PDB entry 5N61 | electron microscopy, 3.40 A resolution | chains A and B of the 21 polymer chains in the assembly

[Chain A]
Protein: DNA-directed RNA polymerase I subunit RPA190
Source organism: Saccharomyces cerevisiae (strain ATCC 204508 / S288c)
Notes: EC 2.7.7.6
Reference sequence: P10964 (RPA1_YEAST); numbering as in UniProt (aligned over 1-1664)
Chain sequence (1664 residues; each row starts with the number of its first residue):
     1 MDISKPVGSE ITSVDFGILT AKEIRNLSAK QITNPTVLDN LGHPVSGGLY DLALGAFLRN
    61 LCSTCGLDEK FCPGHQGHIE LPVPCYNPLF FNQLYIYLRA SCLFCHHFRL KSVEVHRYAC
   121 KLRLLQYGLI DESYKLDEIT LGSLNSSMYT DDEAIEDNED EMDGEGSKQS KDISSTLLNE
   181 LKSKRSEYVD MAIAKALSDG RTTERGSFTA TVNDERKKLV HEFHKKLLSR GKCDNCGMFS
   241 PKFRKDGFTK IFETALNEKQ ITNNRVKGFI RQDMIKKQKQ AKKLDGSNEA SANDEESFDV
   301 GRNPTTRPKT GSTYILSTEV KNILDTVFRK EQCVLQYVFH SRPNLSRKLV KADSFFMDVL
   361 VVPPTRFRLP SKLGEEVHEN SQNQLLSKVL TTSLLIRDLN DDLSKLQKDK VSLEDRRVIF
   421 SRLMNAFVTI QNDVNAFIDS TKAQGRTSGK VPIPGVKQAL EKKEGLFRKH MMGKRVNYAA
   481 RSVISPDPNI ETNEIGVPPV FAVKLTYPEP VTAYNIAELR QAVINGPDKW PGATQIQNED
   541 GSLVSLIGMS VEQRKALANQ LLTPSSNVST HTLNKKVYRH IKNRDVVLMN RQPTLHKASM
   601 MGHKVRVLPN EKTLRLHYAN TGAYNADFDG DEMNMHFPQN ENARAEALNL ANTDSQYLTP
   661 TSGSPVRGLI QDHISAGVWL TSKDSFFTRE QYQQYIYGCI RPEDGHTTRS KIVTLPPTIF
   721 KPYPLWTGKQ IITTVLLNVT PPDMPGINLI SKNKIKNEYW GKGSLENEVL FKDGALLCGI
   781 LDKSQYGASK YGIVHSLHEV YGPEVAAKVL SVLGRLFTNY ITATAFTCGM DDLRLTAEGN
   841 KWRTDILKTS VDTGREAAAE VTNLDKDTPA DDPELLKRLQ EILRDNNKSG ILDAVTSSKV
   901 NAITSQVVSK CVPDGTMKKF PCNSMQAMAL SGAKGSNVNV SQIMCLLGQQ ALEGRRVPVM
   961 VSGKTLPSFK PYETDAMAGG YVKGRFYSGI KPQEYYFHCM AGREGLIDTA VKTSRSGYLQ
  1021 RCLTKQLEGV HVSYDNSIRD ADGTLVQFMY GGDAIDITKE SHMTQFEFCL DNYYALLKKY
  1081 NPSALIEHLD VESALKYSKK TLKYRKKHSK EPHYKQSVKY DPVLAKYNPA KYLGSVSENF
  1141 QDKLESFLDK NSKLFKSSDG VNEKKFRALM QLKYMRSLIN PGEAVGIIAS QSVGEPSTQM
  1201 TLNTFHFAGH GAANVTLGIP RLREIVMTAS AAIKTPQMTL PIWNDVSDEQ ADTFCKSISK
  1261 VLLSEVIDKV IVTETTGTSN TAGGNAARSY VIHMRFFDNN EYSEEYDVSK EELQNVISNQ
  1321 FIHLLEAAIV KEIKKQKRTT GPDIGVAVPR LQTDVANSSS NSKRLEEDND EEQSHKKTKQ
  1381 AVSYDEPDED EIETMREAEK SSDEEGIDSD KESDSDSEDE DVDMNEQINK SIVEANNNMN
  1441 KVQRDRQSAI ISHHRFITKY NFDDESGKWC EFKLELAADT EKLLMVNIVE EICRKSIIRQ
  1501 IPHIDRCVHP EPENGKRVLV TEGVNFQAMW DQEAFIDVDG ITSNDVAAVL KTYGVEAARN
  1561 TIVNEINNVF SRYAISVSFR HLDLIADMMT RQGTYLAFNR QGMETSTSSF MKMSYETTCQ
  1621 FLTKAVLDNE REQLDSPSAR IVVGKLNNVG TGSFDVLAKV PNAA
Disordered / not traced: 142-173, 269-311, 1201-1212, 1275-1287, 1338-1440, 1663-1664
Bound ions: Zn2+ site 1: Cys-62, Cys-65, Cys-72, His-75; Zn2+ site 2: Cys-102, Cys-105, Cys-233, Cys-236; Mg2+: Asp-627, Asp-629 (shared with 1 residue of chain S)
UniProt features mapped onto this chain:
  - region: Pro-992 to Glu-1004 (Bridging helix)
  - binding site (Zn(2+)): Cys-62, Cys-65, Cys-72, His-75, Cys-102, Cys-105, Cys-233, Cys-236
  - binding site (Mg(2+)): Asp-627, Asp-629, Asp-631
  - modified residue (Phosphoserine): Ser-889, Ser-1636

[Chain B]
Protein: DNA-directed RNA polymerase I subunit RPA135
Source organism: Saccharomyces cerevisiae (strain ATCC 204508 / S288c)
Notes: EC 2.7.7.6
Reference sequence: P22138 (RPA2_YEAST); residues 1-1203 here = UniProt positions 1-1203
Chain sequence (1203 residues; row label = number of the first residue in the row):
     1 MSKVIKPPGQ ARTADFRTLE RESRFINPPK DKSAFPLLQE AVQPHIGSFN ALTEGPDGGL
    61 LNLGVKDIGE KVIFDGKPLN SEDEISNSGY LGNKLSVSVE QVSIAKPMSN DGVSSAVERK
   121 VYPSESRQRL TSYRGKLLLK LKWSVNNGEE NLFEVRDCGG LPVMLQSNRC HLNKMSPYEL
   181 VQHKEESDEI GGYFIVNGIE KLIRMLIVQR RNHPMAIIRP SFANRGASYS HYGIQIRSVR
   241 PDQTSQTNVL HYLNDGQVTF RFSWRKNEYL VPVVMILKAL CHTSDREIFD GIIGNDVKDS
   301 FLTDRLELLL RGFKKRYPHL QNRTQVLQYL GDKFRVVFQA SPDQSDLEVG QEVLDRIVLV
   361 HLGKDGSQDK FRMLLFMIRK LYSLVAGECS PDNPDATQHQ EVLLGGFLYG MILKEKIDEY
   421 LQNIIAQVRM DINRGMAINF KDKRYMSRVL MRVNENIGSK MQYFLSTGNL VSQSGLDLQQ
   481 VSGYTVVAEK INFYRFISHF RMVHRGSFFA QLKTTTVRKL LPESWGFLCP VHTPDGSPCG
   541 LLNHFAHKCR ISTQQSDVSR IPSILYSLGV APASHTFAAG PSLCCVQIDG KIIGWVSHEQ
   601 GKIIADTLRY WKVEGKTPGL PIDLEIGYVP PSTRGQYPGL YLFGGHSRML RPVRYLPLDK
   661 EDIVGPFEQV YMNIAVTPQE IQNNVHTHVE FTPTNILSIL ANLTPFSDFN QSPRNMYQCQ
   721 MGKQTMGTPG VALCHRSDNK LYRLQTGQTP IVKANLYDDY GMDNFPNGFN AVVAVISYTG
   781 YDMDDAMIIN KSADERGFGY GTMYKTEKVD LALNRNRGDP ITQHFGFGND EWPKEWLEKL
   841 DEDGLPYIGT YVEEGDPICA YFDDTLNKTK IKTYHSSEPA YIEEVNLIGD ESNKFQELQT
   901 VSIKYRIRRT PQIGDKFSSR HGQKGVCSRK WPTIDMPFSE TGIQPDIIIN PHAFPSRMTI
   961 GMFVESLAGK AGALHGIAQD STPWIFNEDD TPADYFGEQL AKAGYNYHGN EPMYSGATGE
  1021 ELRADIYVGV VYYQRLRHMV NDKFQVRSTG PVNSLTMQPV KGRKRHGGIR VGEMERDALI
  1081 GHGTSFLLQD RLLNSSDYTQ ASVCRECGSI LTTQQSVPRI GSISTVCCRR CSMRFEDAKK
  1141 LLTKSEDGEK IFIDDSQIWE DGQGNKFVGG NETTTVAIPF VLKYLDSELS AMGIRLRYNV
  1201 EPK
Disordered / not traced: 1-12, 82-86, 1142-1150
Bound ions: Zn2+: Cys-1104, Cys-1107, Cys-1128, Cys-1131
UniProt features mapped onto this chain:
  - zinc finger: Cys-1104 to Cys-1131 (C4-type)
  - modified residue: Ser-2 (N-acetylserine), Ser-81 (Phosphoserine), Ser-1156 (Phosphoserine)
  - mutagenesis: Cys-1104 (C1104A: No effect; when associated with A-1107; A-1128 and A-1131), Cys-1107 (C1107A: Lethal. Abolishes recruitment of RPA1 to Pol I. No effect; when associated with A-1104; A-1128 and A-1131), Cys-1127 (C1127R: Responsible of suppression of RPA190-5 and RPA190-1 mutations), Cys-1128 (C1128A: No effect; when associated with A-1104; A-1107 and A-1131), Cys-1131 (C1131A: No effect; when associated with A-1104; A-1107 and A-1128)

[How chain A and chain B interact]
Pairs across the interface (367):
  Met-1(A) / Asn-1094(B)
  Met-1(A) / Tyr-1098(B)
  Lys-5(A) / Gln-1100(B)
  Val-7(A) / Tyr-1098(B)
  Val-7(A) / Gln-1100(B)
  Val-7(A) / Thr-1175(B)
  Val-7(A) / Val-1176(B)  hydrophobic
  Val-7(A) / Ala-1177(B)
  Ser-9(A) / Thr-1174(B)
  Ser-9(A) / Thr-1175(B)
  Ser-9(A) / Val-1176(B)
  Ser-9(A) / Val-1200(B)
  Ser-9(A) / Glu-1201(B)
  Ser-9(A) / Pro-1202(B)
  Glu-10(A) / Val-1200(B)
  Glu-10(A) / Glu-1201(B)  hydrogen bond (backbone-backbone)
  Ile-11(A) / Ile-1178(B)  hydrophobic
  Ile-11(A) / Asn-1199(B)
  Thr-12(A) / Asn-1199(B)  hydrogen bond (backbone-backbone)
  Thr-12(A) / Glu-1201(B)
  Ser-13(A) / Arg-1197(B)
  Ser-13(A) / Tyr-1198(B)
  Ser-13(A) / Asn-1199(B)  hydrogen bond
  Val-14(A) / Arg-1197(B)
  Val-14(A) / Tyr-1198(B)  hydrophobic
  Asp-15(A) / Arg-1195(B)
  Asp-15(A) / Leu-1196(B)
  Asp-15(A) / Arg-1197(B)  hydrogen bond (backbone-backbone)
  Asp-15(A) / Asn-1199(B)  hydrogen bond
  Phe-16(A) / Arg-1195(B)
  Phe-16(A) / Leu-1196(B)  hydrophobic
  Gly-17(A) / Ile-1194(B)
  Gly-17(A) / Arg-1195(B)  hydrogen bond (backbone-backbone)
  Ile-18(A) / Gly-1193(B)
  Ile-18(A) / Arg-1195(B)
  Leu-19(A) / Ser-1190(B)
  Leu-19(A) / Gly-1193(B)  hydrogen bond (backbone-backbone)
  Leu-19(A) / Arg-1195(B)
  Glu-23(A) / Arg-1195(B)  salt bridge
  Asn-26(A) / Arg-1129(B)
  Asn-26(A) / Arg-1130(B)  hydrogen bond (side chain-backbone)
  Asn-26(A) / Ser-1132(B)
  Leu-27(A) / Arg-1129(B)
  Leu-27(A) / Arg-1130(B)
  Ala-29(A) / Arg-1129(B)
  Ser-63(A) / Gly-1162(B)
  Ser-63(A) / Gln-1163(B)
  Thr-64(A) / Gln-1114(B)
  Thr-64(A) / Arg-1129(B)
  Thr-64(A) / Gly-1162(B)  hydrogen bond (backbone-backbone)
  Leu-67(A) / Gln-1115(B)
  His-75(A) / Gln-1114(B)
  Gln-76(A) / Leu-1111(B)
  Gln-76(A) / Ser-1190(B)  hydrogen bond
  Asn-87(A) / Met-1192(B)
  Leu-89(A) / Met-1192(B)  hydrophobic
  Met-357(A) / Ala-1191(B)
  Met-357(A) / Met-1192(B)
  Met-357(A) / Gly-1193(B)
  Val-361(A) / Ser-1190(B)
  Val-361(A) / Ala-1191(B)
  Pro-363(A) / Ser-1187(B)
  Pro-364(A) / Ser-1187(B)
  Arg-366(A) / Met-1057(B)
  Arg-366(A) / Phe-1180(B)
  Phe-367(A) / Leu-1055(B)
  Phe-367(A) / Tyr-1184(B)  hydrophobic
  Phe-367(A) / Ser-1187(B)
  Leu-369(A) / Ser-1054(B)
  Glu-375(A) / Leu-813(B)
  Ile-438(A) / Met-1192(B)  hydrophobic
  Val-456(A) / Glu-1188(B)
  Val-456(A) / Met-1192(B)  hydrophobic
  Lys-457(A) / Met-1192(B)
  Leu-460(A) / Leu-1185(B)  hydrophobic
  Leu-466(A) / Tyr-1184(B)  hydrophobic
  Phe-467(A) / Leu-1185(B)  hydrophobic
  Arg-468(A) / Glu-1073(B)  salt bridge
  Lys-469(A) / Arg-1070(B)  hydrogen bond (backbone-side chain)
  His-470(A) / Thr-1056(B)
  His-470(A) / Gln-1058(B)  hydrogen bond (backbone-side chain)
  His-470(A) / Val-1181(B)
  Met-471(A) / Val-1181(B)  hydrophobic
  Met-471(A) / Leu-1185(B)  hydrophobic
  Met-472(A) / Gly-1072(B)
  Met-472(A) / Glu-1073(B)
  Met-472(A) / Arg-1076(B)  hydrogen bond (backbone-side chain)
  Gly-473(A) / Arg-1070(B)  hydrogen bond (backbone-side chain)
  Gly-473(A) / Gly-1072(B)
  Lys-474(A) / Gln-1058(B)
  Lys-474(A) / Ile-1069(B)
  Lys-474(A) / Arg-1070(B)
  Lys-474(A) / Val-1071(B)  hydrogen bond (backbone-backbone)
  Lys-474(A) / Leu-1092(B)
  Lys-474(A) / Ser-1096(B)
  Lys-474(A) / Asp-1097(B)  salt bridge
  Lys-474(A) / Pro-1179(B)
  Arg-475(A) / Pro-1059(B)
  Arg-475(A) / Val-1060(B)
  Arg-475(A) / Lys-1061(B)
  Arg-475(A) / Ile-1069(B)
  Arg-475(A) / Arg-1070(B)
  Arg-475(A) / Ser-1095(B)
  Arg-475(A) / Ser-1096(B)  hydrogen bond (backbone-side chain)
  Val-476(A) / Pro-1059(B)
  Val-476(A) / Ile-1069(B)  hydrogen bond (backbone-backbone)
  Val-476(A) / Val-1071(B)  hydrophobic
  Val-476(A) / Ser-1095(B)  hydrogen bond (backbone-side chain)
  Asn-477(A) / Arg-1047(B)
  Asn-477(A) / Ser-1048(B)
  Asn-477(A) / Pro-1059(B)
  Asn-477(A) / Arg-1091(B)  hydrogen bond (backbone-side chain)
  Asn-477(A) / Asn-1094(B)
  Asn-477(A) / Ser-1095(B)  hydrogen bond (backbone-side chain)
  Tyr-478(A) / Arg-1047(B)  hydrogen bond
  Tyr-478(A) / Arg-1091(B)  hydrogen bond (backbone-side chain)
  Ala-479(A) / Val-1046(B)
  Ala-479(A) / Arg-1047(B)  hydrogen bond (backbone-backbone)
  Ala-479(A) / Ile-1069(B)  hydrophobic
  Ala-480(A) / Gln-1045(B)
  Ala-480(A) / Val-1046(B)  hydrophobic
  Arg-481(A) / Phe-1044(B)
  Arg-481(A) / Gln-1045(B)  hydrogen bond (backbone-backbone)
  Arg-481(A) / Ile-1069(B)
  Ser-482(A) / Phe-1044(B)
  Pro-486(A) / Tyr-781(B)
  Pro-486(A) / Asp-785(B)
  Pro-486(A) / Ser-928(B)
  Asp-487(A) / Tyr-781(B)  hydrogen bond
  Pro-488(A) / Gly-780(B)
  Pro-488(A) / Tyr-781(B)
  Asn-489(A) / Tyr-781(B)  hydrogen bond
  Phe-501(A) / Gln-1045(B)
  Phe-501(A) / Val-1046(B)  hydrophobic
  Lys-504(A) / Val-1046(B)
  Leu-505(A) / Val-1046(B)  hydrophobic
  Leu-505(A) / Arg-1047(B)
  Leu-588(A) / Leu-1087(B)  hydrophobic
  Leu-588(A) / Leu-1088(B)  hydrophobic
  Asn-590(A) / Glu-1075(B)
  Gln-592(A) / Arg-1070(B)  hydrogen bond (side chain-backbone)
  Gln-592(A) / Val-1071(B)  hydrogen bond (side chain-backbone)
  Gln-592(A) / Glu-1075(B)  hydrogen bond
  Thr-594(A) / Met-1074(B)
  Thr-594(A) / Glu-1075(B)
  Thr-594(A) / Ala-1078(B)
  Lys-597(A) / Ala-1078(B)
  Lys-597(A) / Gly-1081(B)
  Lys-597(A) / His-1082(B)  hydrogen bond (backbone-side chain)
  Ala-598(A) / His-1082(B)
  Met-600(A) / Leu-1079(B)  hydrophobic
  Met-600(A) / His-1082(B)  hydrogen bond (backbone-side chain)
  Met-601(A) / His-1082(B)  hydrogen bond (backbone-side chain)
  Glu-611(A) / Ile-913(B)
  Lys-612(A) / Asn-1041(B)
  Thr-613(A) / Ile-913(B)
  Tyr-618(A) / Gly-780(B)  hydrogen bond (side chain-backbone)
  Tyr-618(A) / Tyr-781(B)  hydrogen bond (side chain-backbone)
  Tyr-618(A) / Met-783(B)  hydrophobic
  Thr-621(A) / Asp-784(B)
  Ala-626(A) / Asp-784(B)
  Asp-627(A) / Asp-784(B)  hydrogen bond (backbone-side chain)
  Asp-627(A) / Asp-785(B)  hydrogen bond (backbone-backbone)
  Phe-628(A) / Asp-784(B)
  Phe-628(A) / Asp-785(B)
  Phe-628(A) / Val-926(B)
  Asp-629(A) / Asp-785(B)
  Asp-629(A) / Lys-924(B)
  Gly-630(A) / Lys-916(B)
  Gly-630(A) / Val-926(B)
  Glu-632(A) / Lys-1043(B)
  Asn-634(A) / Ile-1069(B)
  His-636(A) / Arg-1091(B)
  Phe-637(A) / Arg-1091(B)  hydrogen bond (backbone-side chain)
  Pro-638(A) / Leu-1087(B)  hydrophobic
  Pro-638(A) / Arg-1091(B)
  Gln-639(A) / Arg-1091(B)
  Asn-640(A) / Asp-1090(B)  hydrogen bond
  Asn-642(A) / Phe-1086(B)
  Ala-643(A) / Leu-1087(B)
  Glu-646(A) / Thr-1084(B)
  Glu-646(A) / Phe-1086(B)
  Glu-646(A) / Leu-1087(B)
  Ala-647(A) / Thr-1084(B)
  Ala-647(A) / Leu-1087(B)  hydrophobic
  Leu-650(A) / Gly-1083(B)
  Ala-651(A) / His-1082(B)
  Ala-651(A) / Thr-1084(B)
  Gln-656(A) / His-1082(B)  hydrogen bond (side chain-backbone)
  Ile-670(A) / Met-783(B)
  Ile-670(A) / Asp-784(B)
  Gln-671(A) / Met-783(B)
  Gln-671(A) / Asp-784(B)
  Asp-672(A) / Ser-777(B)  hydrogen bond
  Asp-672(A) / Met-783(B)
  Asp-672(A) / Asn-950(B)  hydrogen bond
  Asp-672(A) / His-952(B)  salt bridge
  His-673(A) / Met-783(B)
  Ser-675(A) / His-952(B)
  Trp-679(A) / Arg-1023(B)
  Gln-691(A) / Glu-1020(B)
  Thr-818(A) / Thr-779(B)
  Ile-821(A) / Ser-777(B)
  Ile-821(A) / Tyr-778(B)
  Thr-822(A) / Tyr-778(B)  hydrogen bond (side chain-backbone)
  Thr-822(A) / Ser-1015(B)  hydrogen bond (backbone-side chain)
  Ala-823(A) / Leu-1022(B)
  Thr-824(A) / Leu-1022(B)
  Thr-824(A) / Arg-1023(B)  hydrogen bond (backbone-backbone)
  Ala-825(A) / Ile-776(B)  hydrophobic
  Ala-825(A) / Ser-777(B)
  Ala-825(A) / Leu-1022(B)  hydrophobic
  Ala-825(A) / Arg-1023(B)  hydrogen bond (backbone-side chain)
  Phe-826(A) / Ile-776(B)
  Phe-826(A) / Ser-777(B)  hydrogen bond (backbone-backbone)
  Phe-826(A) / Pro-951(B)  hydrophobic
  Phe-826(A) / His-952(B)
  Phe-826(A) / Arg-1023(B)
  Thr-827(A) / Val-775(B)  hydrogen bond (side chain-backbone)
  Thr-827(A) / Pro-951(B)
  Thr-827(A) / Asp-1025(B)
  Thr-827(A) / Ile-1026(B)
  Thr-827(A) / Tyr-1027(B)  hydrogen bond (side chain-backbone)
  Cys-828(A) / Pro-951(B)
  Cys-828(A) / Phe-963(B)
  Gly-829(A) / Asn-1010(B)
  Gly-829(A) / Tyr-1027(B)
  Met-830(A) / Phe-963(B)  hydrophobic
  Met-830(A) / Leu-967(B)  hydrophobic
  Met-830(A) / Ala-993(B)  hydrophobic
  Met-830(A) / Tyr-1027(B)
  Asp-831(A) / His-1008(B)
  Asp-831(A) / Asn-1010(B)  hydrogen bond
  Leu-833(A) / Ile-960(B)  hydrophobic
  Leu-833(A) / Phe-963(B)  hydrophobic
  Arg-834(A) / Ala-993(B)  hydrogen bond (side chain-backbone)
  Arg-834(A) / Asp-994(B)  salt bridge
  Arg-834(A) / Tyr-1007(B)
  Arg-834(A) / His-1008(B)
  Arg-843(A) / Glu-988(B)  salt bridge
  Gln-880(A) / Ser-632(B)
  Gln-880(A) / Thr-633(B)
  Arg-884(A) / Ser-632(B)
  Arg-884(A) / Thr-633(B)  hydrogen bond (side chain-backbone)
  Arg-884(A) / Arg-634(B)  hydrogen bond (side chain-backbone)
  Arg-884(A) / Gly-635(B)
  Met-917(A) / His-1008(B)
  Met-925(A) / Pro-955(B)  hydrophobic
  Met-928(A) / Pro-951(B)
  Met-928(A) / His-952(B)
  Lys-934(A) / His-952(B)
  Lys-934(A) / Ser-956(B)
  Gly-935(A) / Ser-956(B)  hydrogen bond (backbone-side chain)
  Asn-939(A) / Pro-955(B)  hydrogen bond (side chain-backbone)
  Asn-939(A) / Ser-956(B)
  Asn-939(A) / Met-958(B)
  Gln-942(A) / Met-958(B)
  Ile-943(A) / Met-958(B)  hydrophobic
  Ile-943(A) / Ile-960(B)  hydrophobic
  Glu-953(A) / Lys-519(B)  salt bridge
  Met-960(A) / Pro-522(B)  hydrophobic
  Met-960(A) / Glu-523(B)
  Met-960(A) / Val-670(B)  hydrophobic
  Val-961(A) / Ser-390(B)
  Val-961(A) / Gln-398(B)
  Val-961(A) / Gln-636(B)
  Val-961(A) / Tyr-671(B)
  Ser-962(A) / Val-670(B)  hydrogen bond (side chain-backbone)
  Ser-962(A) / Tyr-671(B)
  Lys-964(A) / Val-670(B)
  Lys-964(A) / Met-672(B)  hydrogen bond (side chain-backbone)
  Lys-964(A) / Asn-673(B)  hydrogen bond
  Thr-965(A) / Pro-522(B)
  Leu-966(A) / Trp-525(B)  hydrophobic
  Pro-967(A) / Pro-522(B)
  Pro-967(A) / Trp-525(B)
  Pro-967(A) / Gln-669(B)
  Pro-967(A) / Met-672(B)
  Pro-967(A) / Asn-673(B)
  Pro-967(A) / Ile-674(B)  hydrogen bond (backbone-backbone)
  Ser-968(A) / Ile-674(B)
  Ser-968(A) / Val-676(B)
  Ser-968(A) / His-686(B)  hydrogen bond (backbone-side chain)
  Pro-971(A) / Asn-673(B)
  Lys-983(A) / Glu-988(B)
  Gly-984(A) / Glu-988(B)
  Phe-986(A) / Phe-709(B)
  Phe-986(A) / Asn-710(B)
  Phe-986(A) / Gln-711(B)
  Phe-986(A) / Met-958(B)  hydrophobic
  Phe-986(A) / Ile-960(B)  hydrophobic
  Tyr-987(A) / Thr-991(B)
  Tyr-987(A) / Ala-993(B)
  Ser-988(A) / Phe-709(B)
  Ser-988(A) / Asn-987(B)
  Ser-988(A) / Glu-988(B)
  Gly-989(A) / Phe-709(B)
  Ile-990(A) / Asp-708(B)
  Ile-990(A) / Trp-984(B)  hydrogen bond (backbone-side chain)
  Lys-991(A) / Trp-984(B)
  Pro-992(A) / Val-676(B)  hydrophobic
  Pro-992(A) / Pro-693(B)  hydrophobic
  Pro-992(A) / Trp-984(B)
  Gln-993(A) / Val-676(B)
  Gln-993(A) / Glu-680(B)  hydrogen bond
  Tyr-995(A) / Val-531(B)
  Tyr-995(A) / Ser-707(B)  hydrogen bond (side chain-backbone)
  Tyr-995(A) / Asp-708(B)
  Tyr-995(A) / Asn-715(B)
  Tyr-995(A) / Trp-984(B)  hydrophobic
  Tyr-996(A) / Leu-520(B)
  Tyr-996(A) / Leu-521(B)  hydrogen bond (side chain-backbone)
  Tyr-996(A) / Pro-522(B)  hydrophobic
  Tyr-996(A) / Ser-524(B)
  Tyr-996(A) / Trp-525(B)
  Tyr-996(A) / Pro-530(B)  hydrophobic
  His-998(A) / Gln-711(B)
  His-998(A) / Ser-712(B)  hydrogen bond (backbone-side chain)
  Cys-999(A) / Leu-520(B)
  Cys-999(A) / Val-531(B)  hydrophobic
  Cys-999(A) / Ser-712(B)
  Met-1000(A) / Leu-520(B)
  Gly-1002(A) / Ser-712(B)
  Arg-1003(A) / Arg-518(B)
  Arg-1003(A) / Leu-520(B)
  Arg-1003(A) / Pro-530(B)
  Arg-1003(A) / Thr-533(B)
  Arg-1003(A) / Gly-540(B)
  Arg-1003(A) / Asn-543(B)
  Arg-1003(A) / Met-716(B)
  Leu-1006(A) / Pro-713(B)  hydrophobic
  Leu-1006(A) / Met-716(B)  hydrophobic
  Ile-1007(A) / Arg-518(B)
  Ile-1007(A) / Cys-539(B)  hydrophobic
  Arg-1015(A) / Lys-513(B)
  Arg-1021(A) / Glu-1073(B)
  Thr-1024(A) / Asp-1077(B)  hydrogen bond
  Glu-1028(A) / Arg-1076(B)  salt bridge
  Ala-1184(A) / Ile-1080(B)
  Ile-1187(A) / Asp-1077(B)
  Ile-1187(A) / Ile-1080(B)  hydrophobic
  Ile-1187(A) / Gly-1081(B)
  Gln-1191(A) / Asp-1077(B)
  Gln-1191(A) / Ala-1078(B)
  Lys-1482(A) / Thr-303(B)  hydrogen bond (side chain-backbone)
  Lys-1482(A) / Asp-304(B)  salt bridge
  Lys-1482(A) / Glu-307(B)  salt bridge
  Lys-1482(A) / Leu-308(B)
  Leu-1484(A) / Asp-304(B)
  Leu-1484(A) / Arg-305(B)
  Leu-1484(A) / Leu-308(B)  hydrophobic
  Asn-1487(A) / Arg-305(B)  hydrogen bond
  Leu-1622(A) / Leu-1189(B)  hydrophobic
  Val-1626(A) / Ile-1194(B)  hydrophobic
  Arg-1631(A) / Asn-1199(B)
  Ser-1638(A) / Arg-1076(B)
  Val-1642(A) / Pro-1179(B)
  Val-1643(A) / Ile-1178(B)
  Val-1643(A) / Pro-1179(B)
  Gly-1644(A) / Pro-1179(B)
  Lys-1645(A) / Gln-1089(B)
  Leu-1646(A) / Phe-1086(B)  hydrophobic
  Leu-1646(A) / Gln-1089(B)
  Val-1649(A) / Ile-1080(B)  hydrophobic
  Val-1649(A) / Ser-1085(B)
  Thr-1651(A) / Gly-1083(B)
  Thr-1651(A) / Phe-1086(B)
Interface residues without a listed pair, chain A (199 interface residues in all): Gly-8, Ser-28, Cys-65, Leu-360, Gln-382, Phe-437, Ala-459, Val-483, Ser-485, Val-500, Pro-593, Ser-599, Arg-644, Tyr-820, Pro-958, Phe-969, Arg-985, Glu-1004, Ala-1010, Ile-1188, Glu-1332, Leu-1483, Pro-1637, Ile-1641
Interface residues without a listed pair, chain B (190 interface residues in all): Tyr-252, Asn-254, Asp-255, Thr-515, Asp-535, Gly-536, Ile-696, Tyr-717, Asp-782, Gln-912, Gly-914, Val-964, Ala-1017, Thr-1018, Glu-1021, Val-1040, Thr-1049, Gly-1068, Leu-1093, Thr-1112, Val-1117, Asp-1161, Leu-1182, Lys-1183

[Overview]
Chain A and chain B form an interface of 199 and 190 residues respectively, with 67 hydrogen bonds and 10 salt
bridges. Among the polar pairs are Glu-23(A)/Arg-1195(B), Arg-468(A)/Glu-1073(B) and Lys-474(A)/Asp-1097(B).
Chain A is DNA-directed RNA polymerase I subunit RPA190 and chain B is DNA-directed RNA polymerase I subunit
RPA135, both from Saccharomyces cerevisiae (strain ATCC 204508 / S288c); the structure, RNA polymerase I
initially transcribing complex, was determined by electron microscopy, deposited together with 5O7X, 5N5Y,
5N5Z and 5N60.
